7UWL - chains A and B of the 6 polymer chains in the assembly; structure by electron microscopy, 3.70 A resolution.

Chain A (and B):
Name: Interleukin-25
Organism: Homo sapiens
Notes: chain B of this document is another copy of the same molecule, construct and numbering; everything in this record applies to it too
UniProtKB: Q9H293 (IL25_HUMAN); residue numbers follow UniProt; this construct covers 30-177
Chain sequence (188 residues; row label = number of the first residue in the row):
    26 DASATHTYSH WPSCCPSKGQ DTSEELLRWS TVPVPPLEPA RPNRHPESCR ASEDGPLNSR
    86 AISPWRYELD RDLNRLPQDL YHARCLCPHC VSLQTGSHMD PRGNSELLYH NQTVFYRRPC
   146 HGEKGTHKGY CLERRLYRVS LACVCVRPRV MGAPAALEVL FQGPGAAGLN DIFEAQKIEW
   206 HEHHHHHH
Unresolved in the structure: 26-72, 145-153, 178-213
Cystine bridges: C74-C112, C110-C168, C115-C170
Covalent attachments: N-acetylglucosamine (NAG) linked to N136
Construct notes: expression tag (26-29, 178-213)
UniProt features mapped onto this chain:
  - glycosylation: N136 (N-linked (GlcNAc...) asparagine)
Reported in the primary citation:
  - mutagenesis - Y92A (3 log-fold), L98A, L101A, Y106A, Y134A, M176A: decreased signaling

How chain A and chain B interact:
Pairs across the interface (32):
  A76(A) with R172(B)
  S77(A) with R172(B)
  E78(A) with P173(B)
  R85(A) with V171(B); R172(B), hydrogen bond (side chain-backbone); R174(B)
  A86(A) with C170(B)
  I87(A) with C170(B), hydrogen bond (backbone-backbone)
  L118(A) with D125(B); R127(B)
  T120(A) with R172(B), hydrogen bond (backbone-side chain)
  G121(A) with R172(B)
  D125(A) with L118(B)
  R127(A) with L118(B)
  L133(A) with A167(B), hydrophobic
  H135(A) with H135(B)
  T138(A) with T138(B)
  L166(A) with L166(B), hydrophobic
  A167(A) with L133(B), hydrophobic
  C168(A) with V169(B)
  V169(A) with C168(B)
  C170(A) with A86(B); I87(B), hydrogen bond (backbone-backbone)
  V171(A) with R85(B)
  R172(A) with A76(B); S77(B); R85(B), hydrogen bond (backbone-side chain); T120(B), hydrogen bond (side chain-backbone); G121(B)
  P173(A) with E78(B)
  R174(A) with E78(B); R85(B)
Other interface residues (no listed pair), chain A (27 interface residues in all): L82, S88, G128, R159
Other interface residues (no listed pair), chain B (27 interface residues in all): L82, Q119, E131, R159

In short:
Chain A and chain B each contribute 27 residues to their interface; the contacts include 6 hydrogen bonds.
Among the polar pairs are R85(A)-R172(B), T120(A)-R172(B) and I87(A)-C170(B). N-acetylglucosamine is
covalently linked to N136(A). From the paper: Y92A, L98A and L101A of chain A, among others, reduce signaling;
6 substitutions were tested in all.
Both chains are Interleukin-25 (Homo sapiens). Entry 7UWL (Structure of the IL-25-IL-17RB-IL-17RA ternary
complex) was determined by electron microscopy (same publication as 7UWJ, 7UWK, 7UWM and 7UWN).
